8BVM - chains B and u of the 16 polymer chains in the assembly; structure by electron microscopy, 3.80 A resolution.

Chain B:
Name: RNA-binding protein Hfq
Source organism: Pseudomonas aeruginosa
UniProt: A6VD57 (HFQ_PSEA7); numbering as in UniProt (aligned over 1-82)
Chain sequence (82 residues; numbered 1 to 82; the number before each row is that of its first residue):
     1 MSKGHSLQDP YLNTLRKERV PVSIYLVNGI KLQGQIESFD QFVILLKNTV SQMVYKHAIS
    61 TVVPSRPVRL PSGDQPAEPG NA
Not modelled in the structure: 1-4, 71-82
From the paper describing this entry:
  - binding site for rbsB mRNA (chain u): Arg16, Lys17, Arg19, Arg66

Chain u:
Molecule: rbsB mRNA
Sequence (108 nucleotides; row label = number of the first residue in the row; note: 1 number in that range is skipped by the numbering (no residue carries it; nothing is unmodelled there); numbers below 1 keep their minus sign (A-40 is residue -40)):
   -40 AACGCAAACG UUUGCGUCUG GAUAAUCUCC UGGAAAAGAA UCAAUACAAC GAUAAGAAAA
    20 GCUGGAG
    28 GAUAUACCAU GAAGCGGGUC GCUUCCCGGC GCCUGUUGGC U
Not modelled in the structure: -40 to -3, 28-31, 45-47, 51-54, 59-68

Interface between chain B and chain u:
Pairs across the interface (24):
  Asn13(B) with G44(u), hydrogen bond to the phosphate
  Arg16(B) with C42(u), hydrogen bond to the base; G44(u), salt bridge to the phosphate
  Lys17(B) with C42(u), sugar contact; G43(u), hydrogen bond to the phosphate; G44(u), salt bridge to the phosphate
  Arg19(B) with C6(u), phosphate contact; A39(u), base contact; C42(u), salt bridge to the phosphate
  Pro21(B) with C6(u), phosphate contact
  Tyr25(B) with G26(u), hydrogen bond to the base
  Leu26(B) with A11(u), base contact
  Ile30(B) with A11(u), base contact
  Lys31(B) with G10(u), hydrogen bond to the base; G26(u), base contact
  Leu32(B) with G10(u), base contact; A11(u), base contact
  Gln33(B) with C9(u), hydrogen bond to the base; G10(u), base contact
  Glu37(B) with C42(u), base contact
  Ser38(B) with G44(u), base contact
  Phe39(B) with G44(u), hydrogen bond to the base
  Thr61(B) with G26(u), hydrogen bond to the sugar
  Arg66(B) with C1(u), base contact
Also at the interface, not in a pair above, chain B (20 interface residues in all): Gly29, Gln35, Ile36, Val63
Also at the interface, not in a pair above, chain u (11 interface residues in all): A7

In short:
Chain B and chain u form an interface of 20 and 11 residues respectively; the contacts include 8 hydrogen
bonds and 3 salt bridges. Polar pairs include Arg16(B)-C42(u), Tyr25(B)-G26(u) and Lys31(B)-G10(u). The paper
reports a binding site for rbsB mRNA (chain u) at Arg16(B), Lys17(B) and Arg19(B) among others.
Chain B is RNA-binding protein Hfq (Pseudomonas aeruginosa) and chain u is rbsB mRNA; the structure, Cryo-EM
structure of Hfq-Crc-rbsB translation repression complex, was determined by electron microscopy together with
8BVH and 8BVJ from the same study.
